2QUV - chains B and C of the 4 polymer chains in the assembly; structure by X-ray diffraction, 2.22 A resolution.

[Chain B (and C)]
Name: Fructose-bisphosphate aldolase A
Organism: Oryctolagus cuniculus
Notes: EC 4.1.2.13; chain C of this document is another copy of the same molecule, construct and numbering; everything in this record applies to it too
UniProt: P00883 (ALDOA_RABIT); residues 1-363 here correspond to UniProt positions 2-364 (UniProt number = residue number + 1)
Chain sequence (363 residues; row label = number of the first residue in the row):
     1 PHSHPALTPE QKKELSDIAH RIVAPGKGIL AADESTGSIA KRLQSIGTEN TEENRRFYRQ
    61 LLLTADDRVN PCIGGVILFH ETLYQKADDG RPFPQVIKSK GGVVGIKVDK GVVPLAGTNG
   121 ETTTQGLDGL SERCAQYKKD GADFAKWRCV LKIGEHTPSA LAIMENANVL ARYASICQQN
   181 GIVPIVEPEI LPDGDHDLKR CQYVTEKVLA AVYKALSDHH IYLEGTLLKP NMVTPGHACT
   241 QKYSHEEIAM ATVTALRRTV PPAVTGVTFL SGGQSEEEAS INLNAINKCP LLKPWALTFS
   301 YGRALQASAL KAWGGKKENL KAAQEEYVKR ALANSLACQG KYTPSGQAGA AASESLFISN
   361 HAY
Curated features (UniProtKB/Swiss-Prot):
  - active site: Glu187 (Proton acceptor), Lys229 (Schiff-base intermediate with dihydroxyacetone-P)
  - binding site (beta-D-fructose 1,6-bisphosphate): Arg42, Ser271 to Gly273, Ser300, Arg303
  - site: Cys72 (Essential for substrate cleavage), Lys107 (Essential for substrate cleavage), Lys146 (Alkylation inactivates the enzyme), His361 (Alkylation inactivates the enzyme), Tyr363 (Necessary for preference for fructose 1,6-bisphosphate over fructose 1-phosphate)
  - modified residue: Thr8 (Phosphothreonine), Ser35 (Phosphoserine), Ser38 (Phosphoserine), Lys41 (N6-acetyllysine), Ser45 (Phosphoserine), Lys98 (N6-(2-hydroxyisobutyryl)lysine), Lys107 (N6-acetyllysine), Lys110 (N6-acetyllysine), Ser131 (Phosphoserine), Lys146 (N6-(2-hydroxyisobutyryl)lysine), Ser271 (Phosphoserine), Lys311 (N6-malonyllysine), Lys329 (N6-acetyllysine), Asn360 (Deamidated asparagine)
  - cross-link: Lys41 (Glycyl lysine isopeptide (Lys-Gly) (interchain with G-Cter in SUMO1))

[How chain B and chain C interact]
Contacting residue pairs - 71 pairs, chain B then chain C:
  Pro1(B) - Thr157(C)
  Pro1(B) - Pro158(C)
  Pro1(B) - Arg200(C)  hydrogen bond (backbone-side chain)
  Pro1(B) - Val204(C)
  His2(B) - Gly154(C)
  His2(B) - Glu155(C)  hydrogen bond (side chain-backbone)
  His2(B) - Arg200(C)  hydrogen bond
  His2(B) - Tyr203(C)
  Ser3(B) - Tyr203(C)
  Pro9(B) - His361(C)
  Lys12(B) - His361(C)
  Lys12(B) - Tyr363(C)  hydrogen bond (side chain-backbone)
  Lys13(B) - His361(C)
  Ser16(B) - His361(C)
  Gly154(B) - His2(C)
  Glu155(B) - His2(C)
  His156(B) - Pro1(C)
  Thr157(B) - Pro1(C)
  Pro158(B) - Pro1(C)
  Arg200(B) - Pro1(C)  hydrogen bond (side chain-backbone)
  Arg200(B) - His2(C)
  Tyr203(B) - Pro1(C)
  Tyr203(B) - His2(C)
  Tyr203(B) - Ser3(C)
  Tyr203(B) - His220(C)
  Val204(B) - Pro1(C)
  Lys207(B) - Ser217(C)  hydrogen bond (side chain-backbone)
  Lys207(B) - His220(C)  hydrogen bond
  Ala210(B) - Lys214(C)
  Ala210(B) - Ser217(C)
  Ala211(B) - Lys214(C)
  Lys214(B) - Ala210(C)
  Lys214(B) - Ala211(C)
  Lys214(B) - Lys214(C)
  Ser217(B) - Lys207(C)  hydrogen bond (backbone-side chain)
  Ser217(B) - Ala210(C)
  His220(B) - Tyr203(C)  hydrogen bond
  His220(B) - Lys207(C)
  Tyr222(B) - Arg258(C)
  Tyr222(B) - His361(C)
  Leu223(B) - Arg258(C)
  Glu224(B) - Arg258(C)  salt bridge
  Arg257(B) - Pro261(C)
  Arg257(B) - Pro262(C)
  Arg257(B) - Ala263(C)  hydrogen bond (backbone-backbone)
  Arg258(B) - Tyr222(C)
  Arg258(B) - Leu223(C)
  Arg258(B) - Glu224(C)  salt bridge
  Arg258(B) - Pro261(C)
  Arg258(B) - Ala263(C)
  Val260(B) - Pro262(C)
  Pro261(B) - Arg257(C)
  Pro261(B) - Arg258(C)
  Pro261(B) - Thr259(C)
  Pro262(B) - Arg257(C)  hydrogen bond (backbone-side chain)
  Pro262(B) - Val260(C)
  Pro262(B) - Pro294(C)  hydrophobic
  Pro262(B) - Trp295(C)  hydrophobic
  Ala263(B) - Arg257(C)  hydrogen bond (backbone-backbone)
  Ala263(B) - Arg258(C)
  Leu292(B) - Pro294(C)  hydrophobic
  Pro294(B) - Pro262(C)  hydrophobic
  Pro294(B) - Leu292(C)
  Pro294(B) - Pro294(C)  hydrophobic
  Trp295(B) - Pro262(C)  hydrophobic
  His361(B) - Pro9(C)
  His361(B) - Lys12(C)
  His361(B) - Lys13(C)
  His361(B) - Ser16(C)
  His361(B) - Tyr222(C)  hydrogen bond
  Tyr363(B) - Lys12(C)  hydrogen bond (backbone-side chain)
Other interface residues (no listed pair), chain B (39 interface residues in all): Asp17, Thr254, Thr259, Ala362
Other interface residues (no listed pair), chain C (39 interface residues in all): Asp17, His156, Thr254, Ala362

[Overview]
The chain B/chain C interface involves 39 residues from each chain, with 14 hydrogen bonds and 2 salt bridges.
Among the polar pairs are Glu224(B)-Arg258(C), Pro1(B)-Arg200(C) and His2(B)-Glu155(C). UniProt lists
active-site residues Glu187(B) and Lys229(B) and 6 beta-D-fructose 1,6-bisphosphate-binding residues on chain
B.
Both chains are Fructose-bisphosphate aldolase A (Oryctolagus cuniculus). Entry 2QUV (Phosphate ions in
fructose-1,6-bisphosphate aldolase from rabbit muscle) was determined by X-ray diffraction (same publication
as 2QUT and 2QUU).
